PDB entry 9EY9 | X-ray diffraction, 3.10 A resolution | chains K and W of the 28 polymer chains in the assembly

# Chain K
Name: proteasome endopeptidase complex
Organism: Saccharomyces cerevisiae
Notes: EC 3.4.25.1
Reference sequence: A0A6A5Q5W3 (A0A6A5Q5W3_YEASX); residues 2-212 here correspond to UniProt positions 77-287 (UniProt number = residue number + 75)
Sequence (211 residues; numbered 2 to 212; the number before each row is that of its first residue):
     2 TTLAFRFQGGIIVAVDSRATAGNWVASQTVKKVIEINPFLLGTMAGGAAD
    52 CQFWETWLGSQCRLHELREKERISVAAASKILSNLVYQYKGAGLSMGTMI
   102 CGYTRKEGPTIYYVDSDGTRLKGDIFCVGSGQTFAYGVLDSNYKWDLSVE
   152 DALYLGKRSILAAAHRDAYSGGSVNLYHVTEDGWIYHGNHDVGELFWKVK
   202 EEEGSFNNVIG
Glycans and other covalent adducts: sybactin derivative (A1H71) linked to Thr2
Ion coordination: Mg2+: Ala165, Asp168, Ser171 (shared with Asp204(W) of chain W)
Residues lining bound ligands: sybactin derivative (A1H71): Thr3, Asp17, Arg19, Ala20, Thr21, Val31, Lys33, Met45, Ala46, Gly47, Gly48, Ala49, Val129, Gly130, Ser131, Gly132, Asp168, Tyr170, Ser171

# Chain W
Name: Proteasome subunit beta type-3
Organism: Saccharomyces cerevisiae
Reference sequence: P25451 (PSB3_YEAST); residues 0-204 here correspond to UniProt positions 1-205 (UniProt number = residue number + 1)
Sequence (205 residues; numbered 0 to 204; the number before each row is that of its first residue; numbering starts at 0):
     0 MSDPSSINGGIVVAMTGKDCVAIACDLRLGSQSLGVSNKFEKIFHYGHVF
    50 LGITGLATDVTTLNEMFRYKTNLYKLKEERAIEPETFTQLVSSSLYERRF
   100 GPYFVGPVVAGINSKSGKPFIAGFDLIGCIDEAKDFIVSGTASDQLFGMC
   150 ESLYEPNLEPEDLFETISQALLNAADRDALSGWGAVVYIIKKDEVVKRYL
   200 KMRQD
Unresolved in the structure: 0
Ion coordination: Mg2+: Asp204 (shared with Ala165(K), Asp168(K), Ser171(K) of chain K)
Residues lining bound ligands: sybactin derivative (A1H71): Asp124, Leu125, Cys128

# Chain K / chain W interface
Contacting residue pairs (46; chain K residue first):
  Arg19(K) - Asp204(W)  salt bridge
  Asn24(K) - Asp177(W)
  Asn24(K) - Ala178(W)  hydrogen bond (backbone-backbone)
  Asn24(K) - Leu179(W)
  Trp25(K) - Gln144(W)
  Trp25(K) - Arg176(W)
  Val26(K) - Arg176(W)  hydrogen bond (backbone-side chain)
  Val26(K) - Asp177(W)
  Val26(K) - Ala178(W)
  Ala27(K) - Arg176(W)  hydrogen bond (backbone-side chain)
  Ser28(K) - Arg176(W)
  Gln29(K) - Asp175(W)
  Gln29(K) - Arg202(W)
  Phe135(K) - Leu33(W)  hydrophobic
  Ala165(K) - Asp204(W)
  His166(K) - Trp182(W)  hydrogen bond (backbone-side chain)
  His166(K) - Gln203(W)  hydrogen bond (side chain-backbone)
  Arg167(K) - Ser32(W)
  Arg167(K) - Gly34(W)  hydrogen bond (side chain-backbone)
  Arg167(K) - Val35(W)
  Arg167(K) - Trp182(W)
  Asp168(K) - Ser32(W)
  Ala169(K) - Arg27(W)
  Ala169(K) - Ser32(W)  hydrogen bond (backbone-backbone)
  Ala169(K) - Ala178(W)
  Tyr170(K) - Ser32(W)
  Tyr170(K) - Ala178(W)  hydrophobic
  Ser171(K) - Asp204(W)
  Gly172(K) - Asp204(W)
  Gly173(K) - Arg202(W)  hydrogen bond (backbone-side chain)
  Gly173(K) - Asp204(W)  hydrogen bond (backbone-side chain)
  Asp192(K) - Arg202(W)  salt bridge
  Val193(K) - Arg202(W)
  Val193(K) - Asp204(W)
  Gly194(K) - Arg202(W)
  Phe197(K) - Gln203(W)
  Trp198(K) - Lys200(W)
  Trp198(K) - Met201(W)
  Trp198(K) - Gln203(W)
  Asn209(K) - Asn37(W)  hydrogen bond (backbone-side chain)
  Asn209(K) - Lys38(W)  hydrogen bond (backbone-side chain)
  Val210(K) - Asn37(W)
  Val210(K) - Gln203(W)
  Ile211(K) - Leu26(W)  hydrophobic
  Ile211(K) - Asn37(W)
  Ile211(K) - Tyr198(W)  hydrophobic
Interface residues without a listed pair, chain K (26 interface residues in all): Asn208

# In short
The interface between chain K and chain W involves 26 residues on one side and 21 on the other, with 11
hydrogen bonds and 2 salt bridges. Among the polar pairs are Arg19(K)-Asp204(W), Asp192(K)-Arg202(W) and
Val26(K)-Arg176(W). Ligands of chain W: sybactin derivative.
Chain K is proteasome endopeptidase complex and chain W is Proteasome subunit beta type-3, both from
Saccharomyces cerevisiae; the structure, Yeast 20S proteasome in complex with a sybactin derivative (PheSyr),
was determined by X-ray diffraction.
